Entry 5DXA (X-ray diffraction, 2.07 A resolution); this record covers chains A and B of the 4 polymer chains in the assembly.

Chain A (and B):
Protein: Histone-arginine methyltransferase CARM1
From: Homo sapiens
Notes: EC 2.1.1.-, 2.1.1.125; fragment: catalytic domain; chain B of this document is another copy of the same molecule, construct and numbering; everything in this record applies to it too
Reference sequence: Q86X55 (CARM1_HUMAN); residues 134-479 here = UniProt positions 134-479
Amino-acid sequence (349 residues; row label = number of the first residue in the row):
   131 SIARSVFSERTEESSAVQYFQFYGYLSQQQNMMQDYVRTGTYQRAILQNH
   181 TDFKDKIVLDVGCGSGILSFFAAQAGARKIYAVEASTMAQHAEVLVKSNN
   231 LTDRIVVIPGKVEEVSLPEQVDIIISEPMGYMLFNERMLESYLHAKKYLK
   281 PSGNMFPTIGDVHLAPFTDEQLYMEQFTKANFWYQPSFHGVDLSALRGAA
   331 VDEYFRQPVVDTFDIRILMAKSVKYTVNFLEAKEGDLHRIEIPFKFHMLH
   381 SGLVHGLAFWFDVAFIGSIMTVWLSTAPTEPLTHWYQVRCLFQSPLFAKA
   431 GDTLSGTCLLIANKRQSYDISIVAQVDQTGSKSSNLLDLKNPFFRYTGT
Not modelled in the structure: 131-133, 478-479 (chain B: 131-134, 478-479)
Sequence notes: expression tag (131-133)
Small-molecule neighbours: sinefungin (SFG): F137, Y149, F150, Y153, Q159, M162, M163, R168, D190, G192, C193, G194, I197, L198, V213, E214, A215, S216, G240, K241, V242, E243, E257, M268, S271
Swiss-Prot annotation at these positions:
  - region: R346 to L379 (Required for nuclear translocation)
  - binding site (S-adenosyl-L-methionine): Q159, R168, G192, E214, E243, S271
  - modified residue: S216 (Phosphoserine)
  - cross-link: K227 (Glycyl lysine isopeptide (Lys-Gly) (interchain with G-Cter in ubiquitin))

How chain A and chain B interact:
Contacting residue pairs (73):
  S144(A) with S144(B), hydrogen bond (backbone-side chain)
  V147(A) with S144(B)
  Q148(A) with Q148(B)
  Y155(A) with E333(B); D468(B); N471(B)
  L156(A) with W313(B); A329(B); A330(B); E333(B), hydrogen bond (backbone-side chain)
  S157(A) with E333(B), hydrogen bond (backbone-side chain); Y334(B)
  Q160(A) with K309(B), hydrogen bond (side chain-backbone); F312(B); W313(B), hydrogen bond; Y334(B), hydrogen bond
  M163(A) with F312(B), hydrophobic; W313(B), hydrophobic; F318(B)
  Q164(A) with F312(B)
  Y166(A) with H319(B)
  T169(A) with H319(B)
  Q173(A) with H319(B), hydrogen bond
  I197(A) with F318(B), hydrophobic; V321(B), hydrophobic
  F200(A) with V321(B), hydrophobic
  F201(A) with H319(B)
  Q204(A) with H319(B), hydrogen bond (side chain-backbone); G320(B); V321(B)
  H221(A) with L326(B)
  V224(A) with A325(B), hydrophobic
  L225(A) with D322(B); L323(B); L326(B), hydrophobic
  S228(A) with A325(B)
  N229(A) with V321(B); D322(B), hydrogen bond (side chain-backbone)
  K309(A) with Q160(B)
  F312(A) with Q160(B); M163(B), hydrophobic; Q164(B)
  W313(A) with L156(B); Q160(B); M163(B), hydrophobic
  F318(A) with M163(B); I197(B), hydrophobic
  H319(A) with Y166(B); T169(B); G170(B); Q173(B), hydrogen bond; F201(B); Q204(B), hydrogen bond (backbone-side chain)
  G320(A) with Q204(B)
  V321(A) with F200(B), hydrophobic; Q204(B); N229(B)
  D322(A) with L225(B); N229(B), hydrogen bond (backbone-side chain)
  L323(A) with M163(B), hydrophobic; L225(B), hydrophobic
  A325(A) with V224(B), hydrophobic; S228(B)
  L326(A) with H221(B); L225(B), hydrophobic
  A329(A) with L156(B)
  A330(A) with L156(B)
  E333(A) with Y155(B); L156(B), hydrogen bond (side chain-backbone); S157(B), hydrogen bond (side chain-backbone)
  Y334(A) with S157(B); Q160(B), hydrogen bond
  N471(A) with Y155(B), hydrogen bond
Other interface residues (no listed pair), chain A (42 interface residues in all): Q151, G154, Q159, G170, S195
Other interface residues (no listed pair), chain B (42 interface residues in all): V147, Q151, Q159, R445

Summary:
Chain A and chain B each contribute 42 residues to their interface; the contacts include 16 hydrogen bonds.
Polar contacts include S144(A)-S144(B), L156(A)-E333(B) and S157(A)-E333(B). Bound to chain A: sinefungin.
Curated annotation (UniProt) lists 6 S-adenosyl-L-methionine-binding residues on chain A.
Both chains are Histone-arginine methyltransferase CARM1 (Homo sapiens). Entry 5DXA (Crystal structure of
CARM1, sinefungin, and methylated PABP1 peptide (R460)) was determined by X-ray diffraction together with
5DWQ, 5DX0, 5DX1, 5DX8 and 5DXJ from the same study.
